7Q99 - chains C and D of the 5 polymer chains in the assembly; structure by X-ray diffraction, 2.55 A resolution.

[Chain C]
Molecule: Asn-leu-ser-ala-leu-gly-ile-phe-ser-thr
Sequence (10 residues; row label = number of the first residue in the row):
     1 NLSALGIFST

[Chain D]
Molecule: Mel5 Human TCR, alpha chain
From: Homo sapiens
Sequence (198 residues; numbered 3 to 200; the number before each row is that of its first residue):
     3 EVEQNSGPLSVPEGAIASLNCTYSDRGSQSFFWYRQYSGKSPELIMFIYS
    53 NGDKEDGRFTAQLNKASQYVSLLIRDSQPSDSATYLCAVNVAGKSTFGDG
   103 TTLTVKPNIQNPDPAVYQLRDSKSSDKSVCLFTDFDSQTNVSQSKDSDVY
   153 ITDKCVLDMRSMDFKSNSAVAWSNKSDFACANAFNNSIIPEDTFFPSP
Cystine bridges: Cys23-Cys89, Cys132-Cys182

[Chain C / chain D interface]
Contacting residue pairs - 8 pairs, chain C then chain D:
  Asn1(C) with Gln31(D)
  Leu2(C) with Gln31(D), hydrogen bond (backbone-side chain)
  Ser3(C) with Gln31(D)
  Ala4(C) with Gln31(D), hydrogen bond (backbone-side chain); Asn92(D), hydrogen bond (backbone-side chain); Gly95(D)
  Leu5(C) with Gln31(D); Ser32(D)
Also at the interface, not in a pair above, chain D (6 interface residues in all): Tyr51, Ala94

[Overview]
5 residues of chain C face 6 of chain D across their interface, with 3 hydrogen bonds. Among the polar pairs
are Leu2(C)-Gln31(D), Ala4(C)-Gln31(D) and Ala4(C)-Asn92(D).
Chain C is Asn-leu-ser-ala-leu-gly-ile-phe-ser-thr and chain D is Mel5 Human TCR, alpha chain (Homo sapiens);
the structure, MHC Class I A02 Allele presenting NLSALGIFST, in complex with Mel5 TCR, was determined by X-ray
diffraction together with 7ZUC, 7Q98, 7Q9A and 7Q9B from the same study.
